5ITW - chains A and B of the 4 polymer chains in the assembly; structure by X-ray diffraction, 1.19 A resolution.

Chain A (and B):
Protein: Dihydroanticapsin 7-dehydrogenase
From: Bacillus subtilis (strain 168)
Notes: EC 1.1.1.385; chain B of this document is another copy of the same molecule, construct and numbering; everything in this record applies to it too
Reference sequence: P39640 (BACC_BACSU); residues 3-255 here correspond to UniProt positions 1-253 (UniProt number = residue number - 2)
Sequence (255 residues; each row starts with the number of its first residue):
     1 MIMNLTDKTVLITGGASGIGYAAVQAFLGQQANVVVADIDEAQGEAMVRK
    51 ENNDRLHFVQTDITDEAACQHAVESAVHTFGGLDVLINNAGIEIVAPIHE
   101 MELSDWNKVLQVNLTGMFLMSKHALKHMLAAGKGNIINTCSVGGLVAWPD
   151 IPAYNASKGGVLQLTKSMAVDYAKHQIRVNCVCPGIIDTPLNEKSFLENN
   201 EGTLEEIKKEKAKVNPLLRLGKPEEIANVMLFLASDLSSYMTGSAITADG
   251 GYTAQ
Differences from the reference sequence: expression tag (1-2)
UniProt features mapped onto this chain:
  - active site: Y154 (Proton acceptor)
  - binding site (substrate): S141

How chain A and chain B interact:
Residue-residue contacts - 65 pairs, chain A then chain B:
  I2(A) with M3(B), hydrophobic; Q30(B)
  M3(A) with L237(B), hydrophobic
  V170(A) with A254(B)
  A173(A) with P216(B); L217(B)
  K174(A) with P216(B); L218(B)
  Q176(A) with L217(B)
  I186(A) with Y240(B)
  N215(A) with Y240(B), hydrogen bond
  P216(A) with A173(B); K174(B)
  L217(A) with A173(B); Q176(B); S239(B); Y240(B), hydrophobic; T242(B)
  L218(A) with K174(B)
  R219(A) with S239(B), hydrogen bond (side chain-backbone); Y240(B), hydrogen bond (backbone-side chain)
  L220(A) with Y240(B)
  G221(A) with Y240(B), hydrogen bond (backbone-side chain)
  E225(A) with S239(B), hydrogen bond; Y240(B), hydrogen bond (side chain-backbone)
  N228(A) with I2(B); L237(B)
  F232(A) with F232(B), hydrophobic
  L237(A) with N228(B)
  S239(A) with L217(B); R219(B), hydrogen bond (backbone-side chain); E225(B), hydrogen bond
  Y240(A) with I186(B); N215(B); L217(B), hydrophobic; R219(B), hydrogen bond (side chain-backbone); L220(B); G221(B), hydrogen bond (side chain-backbone); E225(B), hydrogen bond (backbone-side chain); A248(B); D249(B), hydrogen bond (backbone-backbone); G250(B), hydrogen bond (backbone-backbone)
  M241(A) with I246(B), hydrophobic; T247(B); A248(B), hydrophobic
  T242(A) with L217(B); D249(B); G250(B); G251(B), hydrogen bond (backbone-backbone)
  G243(A) with A254(B)
  S244(A) with T247(B), hydrogen bond
  I246(A) with M241(B), hydrophobic; I246(B), hydrophobic
  T247(A) with M241(B); S244(B), hydrogen bond (backbone-side chain)
  A248(A) with Y240(B); M241(B), hydrophobic
  D249(A) with Y240(B), hydrogen bond (backbone-backbone); T242(B)
  G250(A) with Y240(B), hydrogen bond (backbone-backbone); T242(B)
  G251(A) with T242(B), hydrogen bond (backbone-backbone)
  A254(A) with V170(B); G243(B)
  Q255(A) with V170(B)
Also at the interface, not in a pair above, chain A (39 interface residues in all): Q30, K166, A169, I187, V229, L231, A245
Also at the interface, not in a pair above, chain B (39 interface residues in all): K166, I187, V229, L231, D236, A245, Q255

Summary:
The chain A/chain B interface involves 39 residues from each chain; the contacts include 19 hydrogen bonds.
Among the polar pairs are N215(A)-Y240(B), R219(A)-S239(B) and R219(A)-Y240(B). UniProt lists active-site
residue Y154(A) and substrate-binding residue S141(A) on chain A.
Chain A and chain B are both Dihydroanticapsin 7-dehydrogenase (Bacillus subtilis (strain 168)); the
structure, Crystal structure of Bacillus subtilis BacC Dihydroanticapsin 7-dehydrogenase, was determined by
X-ray diffraction (same publication as 5ITV).
